Entry 5KRB (X-ray diffraction, 2.10 A resolution); this record covers chains E and G of the 4 polymer chains in the assembly.

[Chain E]
Molecule: 16-nt DNA strand
Sequence (16 nucleotides; each row starts with the number of its first residue):
    89 TCTAGCCTTGACCTCT

[Chain G]
Molecule: Nuclear receptor subfamily 6 group A member 1
From: Mus musculus
Reference sequence: Q64249 (NR6A1_MOUSE); numbering as in UniProt (aligned over 72-155)
Chain sequence (84 residues; each row starts with the number of its first residue):
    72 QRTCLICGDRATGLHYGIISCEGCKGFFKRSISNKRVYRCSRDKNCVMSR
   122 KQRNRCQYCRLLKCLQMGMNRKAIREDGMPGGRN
Unresolved in the structure: 72-73
Sequence notes: engineered mutation Ser104 (Cys in Q64249)
Ion coordination: Zn2+ site 1: Cys75, Cys78, Cys92, Cys95; Zn2+ site 2: Cys111, Cys117, Cys127, Cys130
Curated features (UniProtKB/Swiss-Prot):
  - DNA-binding region: Gln72 to Glu147 (Nuclear receptor)
  - zinc finger (NR C4-type): Cys75 to Cys95, Cys111 to Cys135
  - binding site (Zn(2+)): Cys75, Cys78, Cys92, Cys95, Cys111, Cys117, Cys127, Cys130
From the paper describing this entry:
  - binding site for the 16-nt DNA strand: Lys96
  - binding site for the 16-nt DNA strand (chain E): Arg101
  - self-association interface (contacts with another copy of this molecule); pairs are residue here / residue on that copy: Met150-Arg121 (hydrophobic contact), Met150-Arg124 (hydrophobic contact)
  - mutagenesis - G149R/P151R (170 nM to 20 nM): increased binding to the 16-nt DNA strand

[Interface between chain E and chain G]
Residue-residue contacts - 23 pairs, chain E then chain G:
  DC90(E) - Arg107(G)  salt bridge to the phosphate
  DC90(E) - Gln128(G)  hydrogen bond to the phosphate
  DT91(E) - Phe98(G)  phosphate contact
  DT91(E) - Arg101(G)  salt bridge to the phosphate
  DT91(E) - Asn125(G)  hydrogen bond to the phosphate
  DT91(E) - Gln128(G)  hydrogen bond to the phosphate
  DA92(E) - Gly94(G)  phosphate contact
  DA92(E) - Arg101(G)  hydrogen bond to the base
  DA92(E) - Arg124(G)  salt bridge to the phosphate
  DA92(E) - Asn125(G)  hydrogen bond to the phosphate
  DA92(E) - Arg131(G)  salt bridge to the phosphate
  DG93(E) - Glu93(G)  phosphate contact
  DC94(E) - Glu93(G)  hydrogen bond to the base
  DC94(E) - Lys96(G)  base contact
  DT97(E) - Pro151(G)  phosphate contact
  DT97(E) - Gly152(G)  hydrogen bond to the base
  DG98(E) - Met150(G)  phosphate contact
  DG98(E) - Pro151(G)  sugar contact
  DG98(E) - Gly152(G)  sugar contact
  DG98(E) - Gly153(G)  hydrogen bond to the base
  DA99(E) - Gly153(G)  sugar contact
  DA99(E) - Arg154(G)  hydrogen bond to the sugar
  DC100(E) - Arg154(G)  sugar contact
Other interface residues (no listed pair), chain E (10 interface residues in all): DC95
Other interface residues (no listed pair), chain G (16 interface residues in all): Arg121

[Summary]
10 residues of chain E and 16 residues of chain G are in contact; the contacts include 9 hydrogen bonds and 4
salt bridges. Polar pairs include DA92(E)-Arg101(G), DC94(E)-Glu93(G) and DT97(E)-Gly152(G). From the paper: a
binding site for the 16-nt DNA strand at Lys96(G); G149R/P151R of chain G increase binding to the 16-nt DNA
strand.
Here chain E is a 16-nt DNA strand and chain G is Nuclear receptor subfamily 6 group A member 1 (Mus
musculus). Entry 5KRB (GCNF DNA Binding Domain - Oct4 DR0 Complex) was determined by X-ray diffraction (same
publication as 5L0M).
